PDB entry 4JPZ | X-ray diffraction, 3.02 A resolution | chains B and C of the 3 polymer chains in the assembly

[Chain B]
Molecule: Sodium channel protein type 2 subunit alpha
From: Homo sapiens
Reference sequence: Q99250 (SCN2A_HUMAN); numbering as in UniProt (aligned over 1777-1937)
Chain sequence (184 residues; each row starts with the number of its first residue):
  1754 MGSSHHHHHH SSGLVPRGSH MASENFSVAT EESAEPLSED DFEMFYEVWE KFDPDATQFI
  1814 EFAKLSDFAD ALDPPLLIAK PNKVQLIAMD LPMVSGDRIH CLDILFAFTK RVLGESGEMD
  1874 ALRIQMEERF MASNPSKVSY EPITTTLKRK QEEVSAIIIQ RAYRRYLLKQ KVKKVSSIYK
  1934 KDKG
Unresolved in the structure: 1754-1787, 1930-1937
Construct notes: expression tag (1754-1776)
UniProt features mapped onto this chain:
  - modified residue: S1930 (Phosphoserine)
  - natural variant: D1823 (D1823A: Found in a patient with schizofrenia; uncertain significance), L1829 (L1829F: In DEE11), H1853 (H1853R: In DEE11), R1882 (R1882G: In EA9; R1882L: In DEE11; R1882Q: In DEE11), R1902 (R1902T: Found in autism; uncertain significance)
What the authors report for this chain:
  - contacts within the chain: R1902-E1905
  - mutagenesis - R1902C: decreased binding to apoCaM
  - mutagenesis - R1902C: unchanged binding to Ca2+/CaM
  - mutagenesis - R1902C: decreased binding to CaM34 mutant

[Chain C]
Molecule: Calmodulin
From: Homo sapiens
Reference sequence: P62158 (CALM_HUMAN); numbering as in UniProt (aligned over 1-149)
Chain sequence (149 residues; each row starts with the number of its first residue):
     1 MADQLTEEQI AEFKEAFSLF DKDGDGTITT KELGTVMRSL GQNPTEAELQ DMINEVDADG
    61 NGTIDFPEFL TMMARKMKDT DSEEEIREAF RVFDKDGNGY ISAAELRHVM TNLGEKLTDE
   121 EVDEMIREAD IDGDGQVNYE EFVQMMTAK
Unresolved in the structure: 1-6
Metal / ion sites: Ca2+ site 1: D21, D23, D25, T27, E32; Ca2+ site 2: D57, N61, T63, E68; Ca2+ site 3: D94, D96, N98, Y100; Ca2+ site 4: D130, D132, D134, Q136

[Interface between chain B and chain C]
Residue-residue contacts - 60 pairs, chain B then chain C:
  P1834(B) - E88(C)
  N1835(B) - E88(C)
  K1836(B) - E88(C)  salt bridge
  V1837(B) - E88(C)
  V1837(B) - R91(C)
  V1837(B) - V92(C)
  I1840(B) - V92(C)  hydrophobic
  E1905(B) - F93(C)
  S1908(B) - A89(C)
  S1908(B) - V92(C)
  S1908(B) - F93(C)
  A1909(B) - F93(C)
  A1909(B) - L113(C)  hydrophobic
  I1910(B) - G114(C)
  I1910(B) - E115(C)
  I1911(B) - D81(C)
  I1911(B) - I86(C)  hydrophobic
  I1912(B) - F90(C)  hydrophobic
  I1912(B) - M110(C)  hydrophobic
  Q1913(B) - M110(C)  hydrogen bond (side chain-backbone)
  Q1913(B) - L113(C)  hydrogen bond (side chain-backbone)
  Q1913(B) - G114(C)
  Q1913(B) - E115(C)  hydrogen bond (side chain-backbone)
  Q1913(B) - K116(C)
  Q1913(B) - L117(C)
  R1914(B) - E115(C)  salt bridge
  A1915(B) - I86(C)  hydrophobic
  A1915(B) - M146(C)
  Y1916(B) - E121(C)
  Y1916(B) - E124(C)
  Y1916(B) - M125(C)  hydrogen bond (side chain-backbone)
  Y1916(B) - E128(C)  hydrogen bond
  Y1916(B) - F142(C)  hydrophobic
  Y1916(B) - M146(C)
  R1917(B) - Q42(C)
  R1917(B) - E115(C)  salt bridge
  R1917(B) - K116(C)  hydrogen bond (side chain-backbone)
  R1917(B) - L117(C)
  R1917(B) - E121(C)  salt bridge
  R1918(B) - K76(C)
  R1918(B) - K78(C)
  R1918(B) - D79(C)  salt bridge
  Y1919(B) - E128(C)  hydrogen bond
  Y1919(B) - M145(C)
  Y1919(B) - M146(C)  hydrophobic
  L1920(B) - L40(C)
  L1921(B) - M73(C)  hydrophobic
  L1921(B) - K76(C)
  K1922(B) - M77(C)
  K1922(B) - D79(C)  salt bridge
  K1922(B) - K149(C)
  K1924(B) - L19(C)
  K1924(B) - S39(C)
  K1924(B) - L40(C)
  V1925(B) - E15(C)
  V1925(B) - L19(C)  hydrophobic
  K1926(B) - K149(C)
  V1928(B) - E15(C)
  V1928(B) - L19(C)  hydrophobic
  S1929(B) - E15(C)
Also at the interface, not in a pair above, chain B (28 interface residues in all): Q1904, E1906
Also at the interface, not in a pair above, chain C (34 interface residues in all): A16, T80
From the paper, about this interface:
  - specific contacts: R1918(B)-D79(C)
  - interface residues, chain B: L1920(B), L1921(B), V1925(B), V1928(B)

[In short]
The interface between chain B and chain C involves 28 residues on one side and 34 on the other; the contacts
include 7 hydrogen bonds and 6 salt bridges. Polar contacts include K1836(B)-E88(C), R1914(B)-E115(C) and
R1917(B)-E115(C). The authors report a contact between R1918(B) and D79(C). The paper reports that R1902C of
chain B reduces binding to apoCaM; interface residues L1920(B), L1921(B) and V1925(B) among others.
Chain B is Sodium channel protein type 2 subunit alpha and chain C is Calmodulin, both from Homo sapiens; the
structure, Voltage-gated sodium channel 1.2 C-terminal domain in complex with FGF13U and Ca2+/calmodulin, was
determined by X-ray diffraction, deposited together with 4JQ0.
